Entry 4UUW (X-ray diffraction, 1.98 A resolution); this record covers chains A and B.

[Chain A (and B)]
Protein: Cina-like protein
Source organism: Thermus thermophilus HB8
Notes: chain B of this document is another copy of the same molecule, construct and numbering; everything in this record applies to it too
UniProtKB: Q5SHB0 (Q5SHB0_THET8); residue numbers follow UniProt; this construct covers 1-394
Sequence (394 residues; each row starts with the number of its first residue):
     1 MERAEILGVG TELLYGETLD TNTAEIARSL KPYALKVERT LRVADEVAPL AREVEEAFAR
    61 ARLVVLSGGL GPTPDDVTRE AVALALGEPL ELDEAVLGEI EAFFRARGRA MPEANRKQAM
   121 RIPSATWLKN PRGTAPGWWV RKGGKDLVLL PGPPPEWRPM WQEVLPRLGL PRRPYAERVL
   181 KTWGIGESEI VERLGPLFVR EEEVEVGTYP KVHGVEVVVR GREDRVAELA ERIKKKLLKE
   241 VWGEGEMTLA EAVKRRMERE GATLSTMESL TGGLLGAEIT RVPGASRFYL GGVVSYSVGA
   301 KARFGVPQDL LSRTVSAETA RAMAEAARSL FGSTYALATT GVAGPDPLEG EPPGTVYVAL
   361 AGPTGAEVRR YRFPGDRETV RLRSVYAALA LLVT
Construct notes: conflict E201 (Gly in Q5SHB0)
Ligand contacts: adenosine monophosphate (AMP): E12, L13, T18, L19, D20, T21, N22, G152, P153, P154
Reported in the primary citation:
  - catalytic residues: K301, T340 (proposed by the authors, not directly observed)

[How chain A and chain B interact]
Residue-residue contacts (140):
  R3(A) - R52(B)
  L14(A) - A24(B)
  L14(A) - A27(B)
  L14(A) - V37(B)
  Y15(A) - A24(B)
  Y15(A) - A27(B)
  Y15(A) - R28(B)  hydrogen bond (backbone-side chain)
  Y15(A) - K31(B)
  Y15(A) - V37(B)
  G16(A) - A24(B)
  E17(A) - Y209(B)  hydrogen bond
  E17(A) - R220(B)  salt bridge
  D20(A) - L19(B)
  D20(A) - R42(B)  salt bridge
  T23(A) - R42(B)
  A24(A) - L14(B)
  A24(A) - Y15(B)
  A24(A) - G16(B)
  A27(A) - L14(B)
  A27(A) - Y15(B)
  R28(A) - Y15(B)  hydrogen bond (side chain-backbone)
  K31(A) - Y15(B)
  K36(A) - E46(B)  salt bridge
  V37(A) - L14(B)
  E38(A) - V43(B)
  E38(A) - A44(B)  hydrogen bond (backbone-backbone)
  E38(A) - P49(B)
  E38(A) - R52(B)  salt bridge
  R39(A) - L14(B)
  R39(A) - R42(B)
  R39(A) - E53(B)  salt bridge
  T40(A) - L14(B)
  T40(A) - L41(B)
  T40(A) - R42(B)  hydrogen bond (backbone-backbone)
  L41(A) - T40(B)
  L41(A) - L41(B)  hydrophobic
  L41(A) - R42(B)
  R42(A) - D20(B)  salt bridge
  R42(A) - T23(B)
  R42(A) - R39(B)
  R42(A) - T40(B)  hydrogen bond (backbone-backbone)
  R42(A) - R42(B)
  V43(A) - E38(B)
  A44(A) - E38(B)  hydrogen bond (backbone-backbone)
  P49(A) - E38(B)
  R52(A) - R3(B)
  R52(A) - E38(B)  salt bridge
  R52(A) - R60(B)
  E53(A) - R39(B)  salt bridge
  E53(A) - R60(B)  salt bridge
  R60(A) - R52(B)
  R60(A) - E53(B)  salt bridge
  E187(A) - P72(B)
  E187(A) - T73(B)
  S188(A) - P72(B)
  S188(A) - P112(B)
  S188(A) - N115(B)  hydrogen bond
  V191(A) - T73(B)
  V191(A) - P74(B)
  E192(A) - E113(B)
  F198(A) - T73(B)
  F198(A) - D75(B)
  R200(A) - D45(B)  hydrogen bond (side chain-backbone)
  R200(A) - P74(B)
  R200(A) - D75(B)
  E205(A) - T11(B)
  G207(A) - D75(B)
  T208(A) - T73(B)
  T208(A) - D75(B)  hydrogen bond (backbone-side chain)
  Y209(A) - E12(B)
  K211(A) - T18(B)
  R220(A) - Y15(B)
  R220(A) - E17(B)  salt bridge
  G272(A) - G273(B)
  G272(A) - G276(B)
  G272(A) - A277(B)  hydrogen bond (backbone-backbone)
  G272(A) - T280(B)
  G273(A) - G272(B)
  G273(A) - G273(B)
  L274(A) - A277(B)  hydrophobic
  G276(A) - G272(B)
  A277(A) - G272(B)  hydrogen bond (backbone-backbone)
  A277(A) - L274(B)
  A277(A) - R381(B)  hydrogen bond (backbone-side chain)
  T280(A) - G272(B)
  T280(A) - Y296(B)
  T280(A) - R377(B)  hydrogen bond (backbone-side chain)
  T280(A) - R381(B)  hydrogen bond
  R281(A) - R377(B)  hydrogen bond (backbone-side chain)
  R281(A) - E378(B)  salt bridge
  R281(A) - R381(B)
  V282(A) - R377(B)  hydrogen bond (backbone-side chain)
  P283(A) - P345(B)
  P283(A) - R377(B)
  S286(A) - Y296(B)
  Y289(A) - V294(B)  hydrophobic
  Y289(A) - Y296(B)
  L290(A) - Y296(B)  hydrogen bond (backbone-backbone)
  L290(A) - S297(B)  hydrogen bond (backbone-side chain)
  L290(A) - A300(B)
  G291(A) - V294(B)
  G291(A) - Y296(B)
  G292(A) - V293(B)
  G292(A) - V294(B)  hydrogen bond (backbone-backbone)
  V293(A) - G292(B)
  V294(A) - G291(B)
  V294(A) - G292(B)  hydrogen bond (backbone-backbone)
  Y296(A) - T280(B)
  Y296(A) - A285(B)
  Y296(A) - S286(B)
  Y296(A) - Y289(B)
  Y296(A) - L290(B)  hydrogen bond (backbone-backbone)
  Y296(A) - G291(B)
  S297(A) - L290(B)  hydrogen bond (backbone-backbone)
  A300(A) - L290(B)
  R303(A) - L330(B)
  F304(A) - F304(B)  hydrophobic
  F304(A) - F331(B)  hydrophobic
  L330(A) - R303(B)  hydrogen bond (backbone-side chain)
  L330(A) - F304(B)  hydrophobic
  F331(A) - A300(B)  hydrophobic
  F331(A) - R303(B)
  F331(A) - F304(B)  hydrophobic
  R372(A) - A106(B)  hydrogen bond (side chain-backbone)
  R372(A) - R107(B)  hydrogen bond (backbone-side chain)
  P374(A) - F103(B)  hydrophobic
  P374(A) - R107(B)
  P374(A) - R132(B)
  G375(A) - R132(B)
  D376(A) - R132(B)
  D376(A) - P155(B)
  R377(A) - T280(B)  hydrogen bond (side chain-backbone)
  R377(A) - R281(B)  hydrogen bond (side chain-backbone)
  R377(A) - V282(B)  hydrogen bond (side chain-backbone)
  R377(A) - P283(B)
  E378(A) - R281(B)  salt bridge
  T379(A) - P155(B)
  R381(A) - A277(B)  hydrogen bond (side chain-backbone)
  R381(A) - T280(B)  hydrogen bond
  R381(A) - R281(B)
Also at the interface, not in a pair above, chain A (74 interface residues in all): T21, V206, T271, G284, A285, S295, P345
Also at the interface, not in a pair above, chain B (74 interface residues in all): A114, T271, G284

[In short]
Chain A and chain B each contribute 74 residues to their interface, with 31 hydrogen bonds and 13 salt
bridges. Polar pairs include E17(A)-R220(B), D20(A)-R42(B) and K36(A)-E46(B). Ligands of chain A: adenosine
monophosphate. From the paper: catalytic residues K301(A) and T340(A).
Chain A and chain B are both Cina-like protein (Thermus thermophilus HB8); the structure, Competence or
damage-inducible protein CinA from Thermus thermophilus, was determined by X-ray diffraction (same publication
as 4CT8, 4CTA and 4UOC).
